PDB entry 7E5H | X-ray diffraction, 1.66 A resolution | chain A

== Chain A ==
Molecule: Peroxisome proliferator-activated receptor alpha
Organism: Homo sapiens
UniProtKB: Q07869 (PPARA_HUMAN); residues 200-468 here = UniProt positions 200-468
Amino-acid sequence (273 residues; each row starts with the number of its first residue):
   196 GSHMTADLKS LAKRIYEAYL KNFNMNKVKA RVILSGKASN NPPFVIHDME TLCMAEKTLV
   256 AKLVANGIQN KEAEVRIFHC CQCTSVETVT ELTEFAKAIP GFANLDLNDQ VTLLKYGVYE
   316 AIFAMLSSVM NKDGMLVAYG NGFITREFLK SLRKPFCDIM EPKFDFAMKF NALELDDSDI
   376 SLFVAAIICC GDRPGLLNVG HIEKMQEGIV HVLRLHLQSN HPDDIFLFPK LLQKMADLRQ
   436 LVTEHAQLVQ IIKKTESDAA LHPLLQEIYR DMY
Not modelled in the structure: 196-199, 232-236
Differences from the reference sequence: expression tag (196-199)
Small-molecule neighbours: HW3 ((2S)-2-[[3-[[3-fluoranyl-4-(4-fluoranylphenoxy)phenyl]methylcarbamoyl]-4-methoxy-phenyl]methyl]butanoic acid): I241, L247, A250, E251, L254, V255, I272, F273, C275, C276, Q277, T279, S280, Y314, F318, L321, M325, M330, V332, I339, I354, M355, K358, F359, F421, H440, V444, L460, Y464
UniProt features mapped onto this chain:
  - binding site (indeglitazar): S280, Y314, Y464
  - site: L433 (Essential for heterodimerization with RXRA)

== In short ==
Chain A binds compound HW3. Curated annotation (UniProt) lists 3 indeglitazar-binding residues.
Chain A is Peroxisome proliferator-activated receptor alpha (Homo sapiens); the structure, Human ppar alpha
ligand binding domain in complex with APHM6 obtained by cocrystallization, was determined by X-ray diffraction
together with 7E5F, 7E5G and 7E5I from the same study.
